Entry 5ET5 (X-ray diffraction, 1.67 A resolution); this record covers chain A.

== Chain A ==
Name: Fructose-1,6-bisphosphatase isozyme 2
Organism: Homo sapiens
Notes: EC 3.1.3.11
Reference sequence: O00757 (F16P2_HUMAN); residues 1-338 here correspond to UniProt positions 2-339 (UniProt number = residue number + 1)
Chain sequence (338 residues; row label = number of the first residue in the row):
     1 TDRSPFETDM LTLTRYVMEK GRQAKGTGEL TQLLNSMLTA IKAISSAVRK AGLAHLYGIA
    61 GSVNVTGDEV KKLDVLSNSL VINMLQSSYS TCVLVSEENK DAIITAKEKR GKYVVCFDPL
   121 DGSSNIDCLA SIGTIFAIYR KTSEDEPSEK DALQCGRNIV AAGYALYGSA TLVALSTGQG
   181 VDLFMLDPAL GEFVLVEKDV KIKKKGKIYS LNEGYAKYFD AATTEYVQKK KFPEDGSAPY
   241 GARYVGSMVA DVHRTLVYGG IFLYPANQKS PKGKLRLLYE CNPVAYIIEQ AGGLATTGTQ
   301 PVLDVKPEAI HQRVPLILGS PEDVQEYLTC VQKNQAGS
Unresolved in the structure: 1-7, 20-28, 52-69, 123-130, 141-147, 332-338
Sequence notes: variant L85 (Val86 in O00757)
From the paper describing this entry:
  - conformationally variable residues (loop rearrangement, order/disorder transition, side-chain flip): T8 to M18, E19 to G28, D187, P188 to G191
  - self-association interface (contacts with another copy of this molecule); pairs are residue here / residue on that copy: T8-Y16, D9-N35, M10-E192, L11-F193, T12-T14, L13-L13, Y16-M10, T39-D9, K42-D9, R49-S169, D187-D187 (hydrogen bond), F193-D9, L195-L11, K231-E213, A242-N212, Y244-Y244, L11, L13, L190

== In short ==
The paper reports conformational variability at T8, E19 and D187 among others; a self-association interface
involving T8, D9 and M10 among others.
Chain A is Fructose-1,6-bisphosphatase isozyme 2 (Homo sapiens); the structure, Human muscle
fructose-1,6-bisphosphatase in active R-state, was determined by X-ray diffraction, deposited together with
5ET6 and 5ET7.
